PDB entry 3C4B | X-ray diffraction, 1.68 A resolution | chain A

Chain A:
Molecule: Endoribonuclease Dicer
From: Mus musculus
Notes: EC 3.1.26.-; fragment: RNaseIII domain, dsRNA binding domain
UniProt: Q8R418 (DICER_MOUSE); numbering as in UniProt (aligned over 1638-1900)
Chain sequence (265 residues; row label = number of the first residue in the row):
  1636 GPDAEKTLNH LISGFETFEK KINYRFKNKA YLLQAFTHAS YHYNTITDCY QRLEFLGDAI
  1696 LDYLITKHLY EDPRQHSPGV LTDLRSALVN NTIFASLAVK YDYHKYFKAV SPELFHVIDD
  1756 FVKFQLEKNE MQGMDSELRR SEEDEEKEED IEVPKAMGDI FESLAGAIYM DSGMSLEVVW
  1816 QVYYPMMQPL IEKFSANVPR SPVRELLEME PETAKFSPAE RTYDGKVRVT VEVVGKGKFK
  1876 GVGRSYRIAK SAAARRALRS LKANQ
Unresolved in the structure: 1636-1637, 1766-1783
Sequence notes: expression tag (1636-1637)
Modified / non-standard residues: C1684 (cysteinesulfonic acid; OCS); Mse1766, Mse1769 (selenomethionine); Mse1792, Mse1805, Mse1809, Mse1821, Mse1822, Mse1844 (selenomethionine; parent Met)
Reported in the primary citation:
  - self-association interface (contacts with another copy of this molecule); pairs are residue here / residue on that copy: D1693-R1720 (hydrogen bond), F1690, Y1705
  - catalytic residues: E1689, D1693, K1790, D1794, E1797
  - mutagenesis - K1790A, K1790R, K1790S, K1790T: decreased catalytic activity

In short:
From the paper: catalytic residues E1689, D1693 and K1790 among others; K1790A, K1790R and K1790S, among
others, reduce catalytic activity.
Chain A is Endoribonuclease Dicer (Mus musculus); the structure, Structure of RNaseIIIb and dsRNA binding
domains of mouse Dicer, was determined by X-ray diffraction (same publication as 3C4T).
